2BJM - chains H and L; structure by X-ray diffraction, 2.15 A resolution.

[Chain H]
Protein: Ige SPE7 heavy chain
Organism: Mus musculus
Notes: fragment: heavy chain, residues 1-120
Amino-acid sequence (120 residues; row label = number of the first residue in the row):
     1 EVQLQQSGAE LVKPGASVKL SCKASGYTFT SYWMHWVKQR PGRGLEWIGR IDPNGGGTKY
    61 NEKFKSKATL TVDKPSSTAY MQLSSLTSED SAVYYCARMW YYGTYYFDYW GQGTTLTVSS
Disulfides: Cys22-Cys96
Reported in the primary citation:
  - conformationally variable residues (side-chain flip): His35

[Chain L]
Protein: Ige SPE7 light chain
Organism: Mus musculus
Notes: fragment: light chain, residues 1-110
Amino-acid sequence (110 residues; each row starts with the number of its first residue):
     1 QAVVTQESAL TTSPGETVTL TCRSSTGAVT TSNYANWVQE KPDHLFTGLI GGTNNRAPGV
    61 PARFSGSLIG NKAALTITGA QTEDEAIYFC ALWYSNHLVF GGGTKLTVLE
Disulfides: Cys22-Cys90
Ligand contacts: anthrone (ANF): Tyr34, Asn36, Trp93, Leu98

[Chain H / chain L interface]
Contacting residue pairs - 35 pairs, chain H then chain L:
  Trp33(H) with Trp93(L); Leu98(L), hydrophobic
  His35(H) with His97(L); Leu98(L)
  Gln39(H) with His44(L), hydrogen bond
  Leu45(H) with Phe46(L), hydrophobic; Phe89(L), hydrophobic; Phe100(L), hydrophobic
  Trp47(H) with Gln1(L), hydrogen bond; His97(L); Leu98(L); Val99(L); Phe100(L)
  Arg50(H) with Trp93(L); Ser95(L); Asn96(L)
  Lys59(H) with Asn96(L)
  Tyr95(H) with His44(L), hydrogen bond (side chain-backbone); Phe46(L)
  Trp100(H) with Gly51(L); Gly52(L); Asn55(L)
  Tyr101(H) with Asn36(L), hydrogen bond
  Thr104(H) with Asn55(L)
  Tyr105(H) with Asn55(L)
  Tyr106(H) with Asn55(L); Arg56(L); Pro58(L), hydrophobic
  Phe107(H) with Gly48(L); Ala57(L), hydrophobic; Pro58(L)
  Asp108(H) with Gly48(L)
  Trp110(H) with Phe46(L); Leu98(L), hydrophobic; Phe100(L), hydrophobic
Also at the interface, not in a pair above, chain H (20 interface residues in all): Glu1, Val37, Gly49, Gln112
Also at the interface, not in a pair above, chain L (20 interface residues in all): Leu49

[In short]
The chain H/chain L interface involves 20 residues from each chain; the contacts include 4 hydrogen bonds.
Polar contacts include Gln39(H)-His44(L), Trp47(H)-Gln1(L) and Tyr95(H)-His44(L). Anthrone is bound between
chain H and chain L. The paper reports conformational variability at His35(H).
Chain H is Ige SPE7 heavy chain and chain L is Ige SPE7 light chain, both from Mus musculus; the structure,
SPE7:Anthrone Complex, was determined by X-ray diffraction.
